Entry 8Y1E (electron microscopy, 2.70 A resolution); this record covers chains A and D of the 6 polymer chains in the assembly.

# Chain A
Protein: Spike glycoprotein
From: Human coronavirus HKU1 (isolate N2)
Reference sequence: Q14EB0 (SPIKE_CVHN2); residues 1-1290 here = UniProt positions 1-1290
Sequence (1290 residues; each row starts with the number of its first residue):
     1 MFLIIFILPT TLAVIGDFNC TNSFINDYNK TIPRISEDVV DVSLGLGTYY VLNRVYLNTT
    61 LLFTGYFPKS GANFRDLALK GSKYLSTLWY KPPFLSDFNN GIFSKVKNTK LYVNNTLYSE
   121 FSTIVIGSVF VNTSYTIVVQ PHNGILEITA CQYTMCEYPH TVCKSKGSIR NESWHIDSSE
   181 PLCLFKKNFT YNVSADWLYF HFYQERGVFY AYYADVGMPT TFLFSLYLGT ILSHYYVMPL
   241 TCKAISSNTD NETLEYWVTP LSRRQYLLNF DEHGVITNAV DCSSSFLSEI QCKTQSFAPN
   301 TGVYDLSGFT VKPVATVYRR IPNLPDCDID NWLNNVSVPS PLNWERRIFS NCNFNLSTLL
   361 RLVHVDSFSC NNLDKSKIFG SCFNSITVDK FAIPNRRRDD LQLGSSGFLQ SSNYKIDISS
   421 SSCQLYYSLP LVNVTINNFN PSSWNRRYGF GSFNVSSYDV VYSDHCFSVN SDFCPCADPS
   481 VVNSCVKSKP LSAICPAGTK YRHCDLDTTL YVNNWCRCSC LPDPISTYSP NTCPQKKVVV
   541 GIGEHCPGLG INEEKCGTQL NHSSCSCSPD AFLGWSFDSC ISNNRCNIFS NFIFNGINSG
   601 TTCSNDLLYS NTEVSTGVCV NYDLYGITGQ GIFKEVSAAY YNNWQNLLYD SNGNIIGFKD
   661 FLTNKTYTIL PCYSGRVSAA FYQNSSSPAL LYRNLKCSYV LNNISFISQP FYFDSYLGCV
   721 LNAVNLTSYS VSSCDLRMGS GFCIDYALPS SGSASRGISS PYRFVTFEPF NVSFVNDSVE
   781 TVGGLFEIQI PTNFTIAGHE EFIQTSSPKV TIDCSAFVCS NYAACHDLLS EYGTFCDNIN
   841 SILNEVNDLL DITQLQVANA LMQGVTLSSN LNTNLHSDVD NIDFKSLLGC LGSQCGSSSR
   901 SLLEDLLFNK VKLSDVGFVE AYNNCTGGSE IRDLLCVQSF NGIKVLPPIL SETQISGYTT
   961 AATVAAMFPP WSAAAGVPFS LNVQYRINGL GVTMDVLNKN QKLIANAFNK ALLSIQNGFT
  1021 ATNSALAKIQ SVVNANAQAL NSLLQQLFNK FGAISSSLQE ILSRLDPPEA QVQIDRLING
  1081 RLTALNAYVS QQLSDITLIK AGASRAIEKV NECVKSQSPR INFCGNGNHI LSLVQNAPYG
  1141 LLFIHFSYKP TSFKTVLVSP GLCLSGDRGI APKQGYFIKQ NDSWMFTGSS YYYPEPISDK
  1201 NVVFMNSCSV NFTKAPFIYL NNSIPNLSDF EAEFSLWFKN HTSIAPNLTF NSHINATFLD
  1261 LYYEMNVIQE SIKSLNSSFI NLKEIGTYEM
Disordered / not traced: 1-13, 1222-1290
Disulfides: Cys20-Cys156, Cys151-Cys183, Cys163-Cys242, Cys282-Cys292, Cys327-Cys352, Cys370-Cys423, Cys382-Cys603, Cys466-Cys546, Cys474-Cys495, Cys476-Cys565, Cys485-Cys516, Cys504-Cys518, Cys520-Cys533, Cys556-Cys567, Cys580-Cys586, Cys619-Cys672, Cys697-Cys719, Cys734-Cys743, Cys814-Cys836, Cys819-Cys825, Cys890-Cys895, Cys925-Cys936, Cys1113-Cys1124, Cys1163-Cys1208
Covalent attachments: N-acetylglucosamine (NAG) linked to Asn19, Asn29, Asn58, Asn114, Asn132, Asn171, Asn188, Asn192, Asn251, Asn335, Asn355, Asn433, Asn454, Asn664, Asn684, Asn703, Asn725, Asn771, Asn776, Asn793, Asn924, Asn1211
Sequence notes: conflict Gly752 (Arg in Q14EB0), Ser753 (Arg in Q14EB0), Ala754 (Lys in Q14EB0), Ser755 (Arg in Q14EB0), Pro1067 (Asn in Q14EB0), Pro1068 (Leu in Q14EB0)
Curated features (UniProtKB/Swiss-Prot):
  - region: Ser901 to Tyr922 (Fusion peptide 1), Glu920 to Phe940 (Fusion peptide 2), Ala1245 to Glu1284 (Heptad repeat 2)
  - site (Cleavage): Arg756, Gly757, Arg900, Ser901
  - glycosylation (N-linked (GlcNAc...) asparagine): Asn19, Asn29, Asn58, Asn114, Asn132, Asn171, Asn188, Asn192, Asn251, Asn335, Asn355, Asn433, Asn454, Asn561, Asn664, Asn684, Asn703, Asn725, Asn771, Asn776 and 10 more in UniProt
From the paper describing this entry:
  - conformationally variable residues (side-chain flip): Tyr511
  - contacts within the chain: Lys487-Trp515 (cation-pi contact), Trp515-Arg517 (cation-pi contact)

# Chain D
Protein: Transmembrane protease serine 2
From: Homo sapiens
Notes: EC 3.4.21.122
Reference sequence: O15393 (TMPS2_HUMAN); residue numbers follow UniProt; this construct covers 109-492
Sequence (384 residues; numbered 109 to 492; the number before each row is that of its first residue):
   109 MGSKCSNSGI ECDSSGTCIN PSNWCDGVSH CPGGEDENRC VRLYGPNFIL QVYSSQRKSW
   169 HPVCQDDWNE NYGRAACRDM GYKNNFYSSQ GIVDDSGSTS FMKLNTSAGN VDIYKKLYHS
   229 DACSSKAVVS LRCIACGVNL NSSRQSQIVG GESALPGAWP WQVSLHVQNV HVCGGSIITP
   289 EWIVTAAHCV EKPLNNPWHW TAFAGILRQS FMFYGAGYQV EKVISHPNYD SKTKNNDIAL
   349 MKLQKPLTFN DLVKPVCLPN PGMMLQPEQL CWISGWGATE EKGKTSEVLN AAKVLLIETQ
   409 RCNSRYVYDN LITPAMICAG FLQGNVDSCQ GDSGGPLVTS KNNIWWLIGD TSWGSGCAKA
   469 YRPGVYGNVM VFTDWIYRQM RADG
Disordered / not traced: 109-147
Disulfides: Cys172-Cys231, Cys185-Cys241, Cys244-Cys365, Cys281-Cys297, Cys410-Cys426, Cys437-Cys465
Sequence notes: conflict Gln255 (Arg in O15393)
Curated features (UniProtKB/Swiss-Prot):
  - active site (Charge relay system): His296, Asp345, Ser441
  - binding site (Ca(2+)): Asn131, Asp134, Val136, Asp144, Glu145
  - glycosylation (N-linked (GlcNAc...) asparagine): Asn213, Asn249
  - mutagenesis: Arg316 (R316A: No effect on catalytic activity or HKU1-CoV viral entry), Lys340 (K340D: No effect on HKU1-CoV viral entry), Thr341 (T341A/S: No effect on catalytic activity or HKU1-CoV viral entry), Arg409 (R409A/T: No effect on catalytic activity. Reduces HKU1-CoV viral entry), Ser412 (S412A/N: No effect on catalytic activity. Reduces HKU1-CoV viral entry), Arg413 (R413A/K/V: No effect on catalytic activity. Reduces HKU1-CoV viral entry), Tyr414 (Y414A/S/L/R: No effect on catalytic activity. Almost abolishes S protein-binding and HKU1-CoV viral entry), Val415 (V415I: No effect on HKU1-CoV viral entry), Tyr416 (Y416A: No effect on catalytic activity. Almost abolishes HKU1-CoV viral entry), Asp417 (D417A/N: No effect on catalytic activity. Almost abolishes HKU1-CoV viral entry), Leu419 (L419R/A/M: No effect on catalytic activity. Abolishes HKU1-CoV viral entry), Leu430 (L430R: No effect on catalytic activity. Abolishes HKU1-CoV viral entry), 9 further mutagenesis entries in UniProt

# How chain A and chain D interact
Contacting residue pairs (24; chain A residue first):
  Lys487(A) - Asp417(D)  salt bridge
  Asp507(A) - Arg470(D)  salt bridge
  Leu510(A) - Lys340(D)
  Leu510(A) - Leu419(D)  hydrophobic
  Leu510(A) - Trp461(D)  hydrophobic
  Tyr511(A) - Lys340(D)  hydrogen bond
  Tyr511(A) - Leu419(D)
  Trp515(A) - Asp417(D)
  Arg517(A) - Tyr414(D)
  Arg517(A) - Val415(D)  hydrogen bond (side chain-backbone)
  Arg517(A) - Tyr469(D)
  Arg517(A) - Arg470(D)
  Cys518(A) - Tyr469(D)
  Ser519(A) - Tyr469(D)
  Cys520(A) - Tyr469(D)  hydrogen bond (backbone-side chain)
  Leu521(A) - Tyr414(D)  hydrophobic
  Leu521(A) - Tyr469(D)  hydrogen bond (backbone-side chain)
  Pro522(A) - Tyr414(D)  hydrophobic
  Tyr528(A) - Arg409(D)
  Tyr528(A) - Leu430(D)
  Ser529(A) - Gln431(D)
  Ser529(A) - Gly432(D)  hydrogen bond (side chain-backbone)
  Asn531(A) - Gln431(D)
  Asn531(A) - Val434(D)
Interface residues without a listed pair, chain A (16 interface residues in all): Thr508, Thr527
Interface residues without a listed pair, chain D (15 interface residues in all): Thr341, Ser463
From the paper, about this interface:
  - pairs named by the authors: Lys487(A)-Asp417(D) (salt bridge), Asp507(A)-Arg470(D) (salt bridge), Tyr511(A)-Lys340(D), Arg517(A)-Tyr414(D), Arg517(A)-Val415(D) (hydrogen bond), Leu521(A)-Tyr469(D) (hydrogen bond), Tyr528(A)-Arg409(D) (cation-pi contact), Tyr528(A)-Tyr469(D) (pi stacking), Ser529(A)-Gly432(D) (hydrogen bond), Asn531(A)-Gln431(D)

# In short
Chain A and chain D form an interface of 16 and 15 residues respectively; the contacts include 5 hydrogen
bonds and 2 salt bridges. Polar pairs include Lys487(A)-Asp417(D), Asp507(A)-Arg470(D) and
Tyr511(A)-Lys340(D). The paper describes salt bridges between Lys487(A) and Asp417(D) and Asp507(A) and
Arg470(D); contacts between Tyr511(A) and Lys340(D), Arg517(A) and Tyr414(D) and Asn531(A) and Gln431(D);
hydrogen bonds between Arg517(A) and Val415(D), Leu521(A) and Tyr469(D) and Ser529(A) and Gly432(D). The paper
reports conformational variability at Tyr511(A); contacts within the chain involving Lys487(A), Trp515(A) and
Arg517(A).
Chain A is Spike glycoprotein (Human coronavirus HKU1 (isolate N2)) and chain D is Transmembrane protease
serine 2 (Homo sapiens); the structure, 3up-TM conformation of HKU1-B S protein after incubation of the
receptor, was determined by electron microscopy together with 8Y1D from the same study.
